Entry 8B7C (X-ray diffraction, 1.90 A resolution); this record covers chains C and E of the 6 polymer chains in the assembly.

# Chain C
Molecule: Tubulin alpha-1B chain
Organism: Bos taurus
UniProtKB: P81947 (TBA1B_BOVIN); numbering as in UniProt (aligned over 1-451)
Amino-acid sequence (451 residues; each row starts with the number of its first residue):
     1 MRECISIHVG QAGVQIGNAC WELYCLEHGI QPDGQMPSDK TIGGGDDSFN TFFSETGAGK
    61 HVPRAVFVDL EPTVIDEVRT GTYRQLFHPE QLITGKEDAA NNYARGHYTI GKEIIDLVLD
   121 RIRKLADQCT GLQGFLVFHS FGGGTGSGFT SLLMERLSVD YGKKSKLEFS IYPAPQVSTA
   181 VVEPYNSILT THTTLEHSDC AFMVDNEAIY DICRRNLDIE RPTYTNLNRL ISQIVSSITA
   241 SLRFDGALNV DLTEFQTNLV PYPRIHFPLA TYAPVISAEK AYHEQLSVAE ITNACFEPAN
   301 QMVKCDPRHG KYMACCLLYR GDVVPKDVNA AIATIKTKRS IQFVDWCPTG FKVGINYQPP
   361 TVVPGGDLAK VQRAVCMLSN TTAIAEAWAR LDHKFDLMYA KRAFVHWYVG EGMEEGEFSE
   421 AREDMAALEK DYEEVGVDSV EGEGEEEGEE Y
Unresolved in the structure: 441-451
Ion coordination: Ca2+: Asp39, Thr41, Gly44, Glu55
Ligand contacts: GTP (guanosine-5'-triphosphate): Gly10, Gln11, Ala12, Gln15, Ile16, Asp69, Asp98, Ala99, Ala100, Asn101, Ser140, Gly142, Gly143, Gly144, Thr145, Gly146, Ile171, Pro173, Val177, Ser178, Thr179, Glu183, Asn206, Tyr224, Leu227, Asn228, Ile231

# Chain E
Molecule: Stathmin-4
Organism: Rattus norvegicus
UniProtKB: P63043 (STMN4_RAT); residues 5-145 here correspond to UniProt positions 49-189 (UniProt number = residue number + 44)
Amino-acid sequence (143 residues; each row starts with the number of its first residue):
     3 MADMEVIELN KCTSGQSFEV ILKPPSFDGV PEFNASLPRR RDPSLEEIQK KLEAAEERRK
    63 YQEAELLKHL AEKREHEREV IQKAIEENNN FIKMAKEKLA QKMESNKENR EAHLAAMLER
   123 LQEKDKHAEE VRKNKELKEE ASR
Unresolved in the structure: 3-5, 29-43, 144-145
Differences from the reference sequence: initiating methionine (3); expression tag (4)
UniProt features mapped onto this chain:
  - modified residue: Ser46 (Phosphoserine)

# Chain C / chain E interface
Residue-residue contacts (31):
  His107(C) - Leu101(E)
  His107(C) - Lys104(E)
  His107(C) - Met105(E)
  Tyr108(C) - Lys104(E)
  Tyr108(C) - Met105(E)  hydrophobic
  Tyr108(C) - Asn108(E)
  Thr109(C) - Arg112(E)
  Lys112(C) - Met105(E)
  Glu155(C) - Leu101(E)
  Glu155(C) - Lys104(E)  salt bridge
  Arg156(C) - Leu101(E)
  Ser158(C) - Phe93(E)
  Ser158(C) - Ile94(E)
  Val159(C) - Ile94(E)
  Val159(C) - Ala97(E)  hydrophobic
  Val159(C) - Lys98(E)
  Gly162(C) - Ile94(E)
  Lys163(C) - Asn90(E)
  Thr193(C) - Lys104(E)
  Glu196(C) - Phe93(E)
  His197(C) - Phe93(E)
  Val409(C) - His115(E)  hydrogen bond (backbone-side chain)
  Gly410(C) - Arg112(E)
  Glu411(C) - Asn108(E)  hydrogen bond (backbone-side chain)
  Glu411(C) - Arg112(E)  salt bridge
  Gly412(C) - Asn108(E)  hydrogen bond (backbone-side chain)
  Gly412(C) - Asn111(E)  hydrogen bond (backbone-side chain)
  Gly412(C) - Arg112(E)
  Met413(C) - Asn108(E)
  Glu414(C) - Ser107(E)
  Glu414(C) - Asn111(E)  hydrogen bond
Also at the interface, not in a pair above, chain C (20 interface residues in all): Leu152
Also at the interface, not in a pair above, chain E (15 interface residues in all): Glu89, Lys100

# In short
The interface between chain C and chain E involves 20 residues on one side and 15 on the other, with 5
hydrogen bonds and 2 salt bridges. Among the polar pairs are Glu155(C)-Lys104(E), Glu411(C)-Arg112(E) and
Val409(C)-His115(E). Chain C binds GTP.
Here chain C is Tubulin alpha-1B chain (Bos taurus) and chain E is Stathmin-4 (Rattus norvegicus). Entry 8B7C
(Tubulin-maytansinoid-12 complex) was determined by X-ray diffraction, deposited together with 8B7A and 8B7B.
